6V99 - chains A and D of the 4 polymer chains in the assembly; structure by X-ray diffraction, 2.29 A resolution.

# Chain A (and D)
Protein: Glucose-1-phosphate adenylyltransferase
From: Agrobacterium fabrum (strain C58 / ATCC 33970)
Notes: EC 2.7.7.27; chain D of this document is another copy of the same molecule, construct and numbering; everything in this record applies to it too
UniProtKB: Q8U8L5 (GLGC_AGRFC); numbering as in UniProt (aligned over 1-420)
Chain sequence (440 residues; each row starts with the number of its first residue; numbers below 1 keep their minus sign (Met-19 is residue -19)):
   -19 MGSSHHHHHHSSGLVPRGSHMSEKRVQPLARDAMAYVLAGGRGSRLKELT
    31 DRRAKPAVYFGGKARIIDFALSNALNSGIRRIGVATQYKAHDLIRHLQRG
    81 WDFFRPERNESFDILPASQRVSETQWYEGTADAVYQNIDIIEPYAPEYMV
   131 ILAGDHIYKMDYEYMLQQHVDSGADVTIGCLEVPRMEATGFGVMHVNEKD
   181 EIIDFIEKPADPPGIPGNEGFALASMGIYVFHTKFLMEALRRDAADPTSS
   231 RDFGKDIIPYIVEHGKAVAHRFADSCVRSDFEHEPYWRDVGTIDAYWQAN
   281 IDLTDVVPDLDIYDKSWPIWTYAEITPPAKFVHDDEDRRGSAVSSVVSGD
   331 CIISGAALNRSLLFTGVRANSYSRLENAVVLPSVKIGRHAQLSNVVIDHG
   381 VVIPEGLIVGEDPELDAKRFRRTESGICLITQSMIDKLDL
Unresolved in the structure: -19 to 5
Sequence notes: expression tag (-19 to 0); engineered mutation Asp72 (Ser in Q8U8L5)
Curated features (UniProtKB/Swiss-Prot):
  - binding site (alpha-D-glucose 1-phosphate): Tyr107, Gly172, Glu187, Lys188, Ser205
What the authors report for this chain:
  - mutagenesis - S52A, S52C, S52W: decreased catalytic activity on Fru6P
  - mutagenesis - S52A, S52D, S52E: unchanged catalytic activity on Pyr
  - mutagenesis - S52A: unchanged binding to AMP
  - mutagenesis - S52C, S52D, S52E, S52W: decreased binding to AMP
  - mutagenesis - S52A, S52D, S52E: abolished binding to Fru6P
  - mutagenesis - S52E: decreased binding to Pyr
  - mutagenesis - S52A, S52D: unchanged binding to Pyr
  - mutagenesis - S52D (Tm 63.5 degC), S52E (Tm 66.1 degC): increased stability
  - allosteric site: Ser52
  - mutagenesis - S52D, S52E: abolished catalytic activity on Fru6P
  - mutagenesis - S52W: abolished catalytic activity on Pyr
  - mutagenesis - S52C, S52W: decreased stability

# How chain A and chain D interact
Pairs across the interface (23; chain A residue first):
  Tyr68(A) - Gln99(D)
  His71(A) - Ile94(D)
  Gln78(A) - Gln78(D)  hydrogen bond
  Arg79(A) - Phe84(D)
  Arg79(A) - Phe92(D)
  Arg85(A) - Tyr302(D)
  Arg85(A) - Ala303(D)  hydrogen bond (side chain-backbone)
  Arg85(A) - Glu304(D)
  Pro86(A) - Tyr302(D)
  Pro86(A) - Glu304(D)
  Glu87(A) - Glu304(D)
  Glu87(A) - Ile305(D)  hydrogen bond (side chain-backbone)
  Phe92(A) - Arg79(D)
  Asp93(A) - Arg79(D)  salt bridge
  Ile94(A) - Gln78(D)
  Arg100(A) - His71(D)  hydrogen bond
  Tyr302(A) - Arg85(D)
  Tyr302(A) - Pro86(D)
  Ala303(A) - Arg85(D)  hydrogen bond (backbone-side chain)
  Glu304(A) - Arg85(D)
  Glu304(A) - Pro86(D)
  Glu304(A) - Glu87(D)
  Ile305(A) - Glu87(D)  hydrogen bond (backbone-side chain)
Also at the interface, not in a pair above, chain A (20 interface residues in all): Lys69, Ile74, Arg75, Asp82, Ile120
Also at the interface, not in a pair above, chain D (21 interface residues in all): Ile74, Arg75, Trp81, Asp82, Asp93, Ser98, Arg100

# In short
Chain A and chain D form an interface of 20 and 21 residues respectively, with 6 hydrogen bonds and 1 salt
bridge. Polar pairs include Asp93(A)-Arg79(D), Gln78(A)-Gln78(D) and Arg85(A)-Ala303(D). From the paper: S52C,
S52D and S52E of chain A, among others, reduce binding to AMP; an allosteric site at Ser52(A); 5 substitutions
were tested in all.
Both chains are Glucose-1-phosphate adenylyltransferase (Agrobacterium fabrum (strain C58 / ATCC 33970)).
Entry 6V99 (Agrobacterium tumefaciens ADP-Glucose pyrophosphorylase- S72D in the presence of sulfate) was
determined by X-ray diffraction, deposited together with 6V96 and 6V9A.
